8UEM - chains A and D of the 6 polymer chains in the assembly; structure by electron microscopy, 1.85 A resolution.

== Chain A (and D) ==
Protein: Carbon monoxide dehydrogenase (Large chain), CoxL
From: Mycolicibacterium smegmatis MC2 155
Notes: chain D of this document is another copy of the same molecule, construct and numbering; everything in this record applies to it too
UniProt: I7F6J6 (I7F6J6_MYCS2); numbering as in UniProt (aligned over 1-799)
Chain sequence (799 residues; numbered 1 to 799; the number before each row is that of its first residue):
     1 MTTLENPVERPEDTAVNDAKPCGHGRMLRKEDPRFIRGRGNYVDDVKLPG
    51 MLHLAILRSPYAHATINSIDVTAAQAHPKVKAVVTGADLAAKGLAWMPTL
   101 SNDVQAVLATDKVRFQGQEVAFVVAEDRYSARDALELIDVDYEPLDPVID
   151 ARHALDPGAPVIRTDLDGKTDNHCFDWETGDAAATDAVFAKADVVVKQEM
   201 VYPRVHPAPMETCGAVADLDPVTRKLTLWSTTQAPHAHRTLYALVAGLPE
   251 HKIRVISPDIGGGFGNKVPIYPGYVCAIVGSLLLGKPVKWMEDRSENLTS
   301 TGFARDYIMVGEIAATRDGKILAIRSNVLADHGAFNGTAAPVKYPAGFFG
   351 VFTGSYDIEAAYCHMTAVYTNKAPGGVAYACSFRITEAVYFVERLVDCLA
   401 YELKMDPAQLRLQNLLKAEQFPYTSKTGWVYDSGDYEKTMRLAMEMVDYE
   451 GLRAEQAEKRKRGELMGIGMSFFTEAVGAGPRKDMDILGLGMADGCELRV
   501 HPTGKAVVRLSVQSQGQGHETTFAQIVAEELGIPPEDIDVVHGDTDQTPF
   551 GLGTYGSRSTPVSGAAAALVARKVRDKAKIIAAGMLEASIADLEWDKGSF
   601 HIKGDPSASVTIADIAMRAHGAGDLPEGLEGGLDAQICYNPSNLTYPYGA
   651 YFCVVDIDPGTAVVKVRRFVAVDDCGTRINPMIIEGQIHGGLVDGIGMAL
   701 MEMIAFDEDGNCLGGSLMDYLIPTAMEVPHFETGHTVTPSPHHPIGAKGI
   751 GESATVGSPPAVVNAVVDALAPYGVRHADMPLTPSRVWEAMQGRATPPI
Disordered / not traced: 1-16
Ion coordination: cu(I)-S-mo(IV)(=o)oh cluster Cu: Cys-381 (together with pterin cytosine dinucleotide)
Ligand contacts:
  - cu(I)-S-mo(IV)(=o)oh cluster (CUN): Gln-233, Phe-264, Gly-265, Val-268, Val-377, Ala-378, Tyr-379, Ala-380, Cys-381, Ser-382, Phe-383, Thr-554, Tyr-555, Gly-556, Glu-752
  - pterin cytosine dinucleotide (MCN): Gly-262, Gly-263, Phe-264, Gly-265, Tyr-379, Ala-380, Gln-515, Gly-516, Gln-517, Gly-518, His-519, Thr-522, Thr-554, Tyr-555, Gly-556, Ser-557, Arg-558, Ser-559, Thr-560, Pro-561, Cys-675, Thr-677, Arg-678, Ile-679, Asn-680, Ile-683, Ile-684, Gln-687, Ala-747, Lys-748, Gly-749, Ile-750, Gly-751, Glu-752
Reported in the primary citation:
  - binding site for cu(I)-S-mo(IV)(=o)oh cluster: Ala-380

== How chain A and chain D interact ==
Contacting residue pairs (101):
  Pro-33(A) with Val-222(D)
  Arg-34(A) with Val-222(D)
  Arg-37(A) with Val-222(D)
  Val-222(A) with Pro-33(D); Arg-37(D)
  Arg-239(A) with His-501(D), hydrogen bond; Pro-502(D)
  Thr-240(A) with Pro-502(D)
  Ala-243(A) with Thr-503(D)
  Leu-244(A) with Thr-503(D)
  Glu-250(A) with His-501(D); Pro-502(D); Thr-503(D), hydrogen bond; Lys-505(D)
  His-251(A) with His-501(D); Lys-505(D); Ala-506(D); Glu-536(D), hydrogen bond (side chain-backbone); Asp-537(D); Ile-538(D); Asp-539(D)
  Arg-482(A) with Gly-621(D); Ala-622(D); Gly-623(D), hydrogen bond (backbone-backbone); Leu-625(D); Gly-631(D)
  Lys-483(A) with Gly-623(D); Asp-624(D)
  Asp-486(A) with Ala-622(D)
  Gly-489(A) with Met-617(D); His-620(D); Gly-621(D); Ala-622(D), hydrogen bond (backbone-backbone)
  Leu-490(A) with Met-617(D), hydrophobic; His-620(D)
  Gly-491(A) with His-620(D), hydrogen bond (backbone-backbone); Gly-621(D), hydrogen bond (backbone-backbone); Ala-622(D)
  Glu-497(A) with Arg-499(D), salt bridge
  Arg-499(A) with Glu-497(D), salt bridge; Thr-548(D), hydrogen bond (side chain-backbone); Pro-549(D)
  His-501(A) with Arg-239(D); Glu-250(D); His-251(D)
  Pro-502(A) with Arg-239(D); Thr-240(D); Glu-250(D); Phe-550(D), hydrophobic
  Thr-503(A) with Ala-243(D); Leu-244(D); Glu-250(D), hydrogen bond
  Lys-505(A) with Glu-250(D); His-251(D)
  Ala-506(A) with His-251(D)
  Arg-509(A) with Asp-546(D), hydrogen bond (side chain-backbone)
  Glu-536(A) with His-251(D), hydrogen bond (backbone-side chain)
  Asp-537(A) with His-251(D)
  Ile-538(A) with His-251(D)
  Asp-539(A) with His-251(D)
  Asp-546(A) with Arg-509(D), hydrogen bond (backbone-side chain); Gln-547(D)
  Gln-547(A) with Asp-546(D); Gln-547(D)
  Thr-548(A) with Arg-499(D), hydrogen bond (backbone-side chain)
  Pro-549(A) with Arg-499(D)
  Phe-550(A) with Pro-502(D), hydrophobic; His-620(D)
  Lys-573(A) with Glu-630(D), salt bridge
  His-620(A) with Gly-489(D); Leu-490(D); Gly-491(D), hydrogen bond (backbone-backbone); Phe-550(D)
  Gly-621(A) with Arg-482(D); Gly-489(D); Gly-491(D), hydrogen bond (backbone-backbone)
  Ala-622(A) with Arg-482(D); Asp-486(D); Gly-489(D), hydrogen bond (backbone-backbone); Gly-491(D)
  Gly-623(A) with Arg-482(D), hydrogen bond (backbone-backbone); Lys-483(D)
  Asp-624(A) with Lys-483(D); Asn-640(D)
  Leu-625(A) with Arg-482(D)
  Glu-630(A) with Lys-573(D), salt bridge; Gln-636(D); Ile-637(D); Cys-638(D), hydrogen bond (side chain-backbone)
  Gly-631(A) with Arg-482(D); Cys-638(D)
  Asp-634(A) with Gln-636(D), hydrogen bond (backbone-side chain)
  Ala-635(A) with Gln-636(D)
  Gln-636(A) with Glu-630(D); Asp-634(D), hydrogen bond (side chain-backbone); Ala-635(D); Gln-636(D)
  Ile-637(A) with Glu-630(D)
  Cys-638(A) with Glu-630(D), hydrogen bond (backbone-side chain); Gly-631(D)
  Asn-640(A) with Asp-624(D)
Also at the interface, not in a pair above, chain A (55 interface residues in all): Arg-39, Pro-249, Lys-343, Met-617, Ala-619, Leu-629, Gly-632
Also at the interface, not in a pair above, chain D (53 interface residues in all): Arg-34, Arg-39, Pro-249, Ala-619, Gly-632

== Overview ==
Chain A and chain D form an interface of 55 and 53 residues respectively; the contacts include 21 hydrogen
bonds and 4 salt bridges. Among the polar pairs are Glu-497(A)/Arg-499(D), Lys-573(A)/Glu-630(D) and
Arg-239(A)/His-501(D). Ligands of chain A: cu(I)-S-mo(IV)(=o)oh cluster and pterin cytosine dinucleotide. The
paper reports a binding site for cu(I)-S-mo(IV)(=o)oh cluster at Ala-380(A).
Both chains are Carbon monoxide dehydrogenase (Large chain), CoxL (Mycolicibacterium smegmatis MC2 155). Entry
8UEM (The CryoEM structure of the high affinity Carbon monoxide dehydrogenase from Mycobacterium smegmatis)
was determined by electron microscopy, deposited together with 8UDS.
